3D96 - chain A; structure by X-ray diffraction, 1.71 A resolution.

== Chain A ==
Protein: Cellular retinoic acid-binding protein 2
Source organism: Homo sapiens
UniProt: P29373 (RABP2_HUMAN); residues 1-137 here correspond to UniProt positions 2-138 (UniProt number = residue number + 1)
Amino-acid sequence (137 residues; row label = number of the first residue in the row):
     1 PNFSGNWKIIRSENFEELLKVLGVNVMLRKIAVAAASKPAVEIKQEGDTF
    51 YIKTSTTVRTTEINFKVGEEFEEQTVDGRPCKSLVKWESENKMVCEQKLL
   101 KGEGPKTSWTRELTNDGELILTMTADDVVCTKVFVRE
Sequence notes: engineered mutation K132 (Arg133 in P29373), F134 (Tyr135 in P29373)
Curated features (UniProtKB/Swiss-Prot):
  - motif: K20 to K30 (Nuclear localization signal)
  - cross-link: K101 (Glycyl lysine isopeptide (Lys-Gly) (interchain with G-Cter in SUMO))
What the authors report for this chain:
  - contacts within the chain: A36-K132 (water-mediated contact)

== Overview ==
From the paper: contacts within the chain involving K132 and A36.
Chain A is Cellular retinoic acid-binding protein 2 (Homo sapiens); the structure, Crystal Structure of the
R132K:Y134F Mutant of Apo-Cellular Retinoic Acid Binding Protein Type II at 1.71 ..., was determined by X-ray
diffraction together with 3CWK and 3D95 from the same study.
